4QUY - chains O and U of the 28 polymer chains in the assembly; structure by X-ray diffraction, 2.80 A resolution.

Chain O:
Name: Proteasome subunit alpha type-2
Organism: Saccharomyces cerevisiae
Notes: EC 3.4.25.1; engineered mutation(s): A49S
UniProtKB: P23639 (PSA2_YEAST); residue numbers follow UniProt; this construct covers 1-250
Chain sequence (250 residues; row label = number of the first residue in the row):
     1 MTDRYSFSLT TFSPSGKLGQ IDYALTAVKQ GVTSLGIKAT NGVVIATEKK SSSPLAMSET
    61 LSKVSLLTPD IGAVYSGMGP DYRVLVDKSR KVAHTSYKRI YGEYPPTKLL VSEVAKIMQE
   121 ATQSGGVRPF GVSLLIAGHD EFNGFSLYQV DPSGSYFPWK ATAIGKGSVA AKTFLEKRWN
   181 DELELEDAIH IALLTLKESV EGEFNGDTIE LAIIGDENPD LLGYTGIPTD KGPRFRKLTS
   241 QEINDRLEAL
UniProt features mapped onto this chain:
  - cross-link: Lys108 (Glycyl lysine isopeptide (Lys-Gly) (interchain with G-Cter in ubiquitin))

Chain U:
Name: Proteasome subunit alpha type-1
Organism: Saccharomyces cerevisiae
Notes: EC 3.4.25.1
UniProtKB: P21243 (PSA1_YEAST); residues -8 to 243 here correspond to UniProt positions 1-252 (UniProt number = residue number + 9)
Chain sequence (252 residues; row label = number of the first residue in the row; numbers below 1 keep their minus sign (Met-8 is residue -8)):
    -8 MSGAAAASAA GYDRHITIFS PEGRLYQVEY AFKATNQTNI NSLAVRGKDC TVVISQKKVP
    52 DKLLDPTTVS YIFCISRTIG MVVNGPIPDA RNAALRAKAE AAEFRYKYGY DMPCDVLAKR
   112 MANLSQIYTQ RAYMRPLGVI LTFVSVDEEL GPSIYKTDPA GYYVGYKATA TGPKQQEITT
   172 NLENHFKKSK IDHINEESWE KVVEFAITHM IDALGTEFSK NDLEVGVATK DKFFTLSAEN
   232 IEERLVAIAE QD
Disordered / not traced: -8 to 1, 243

Interface between chain O and chain U:
Residue-residue contacts (66):
  Asp3(O) - Tyr124(U)
  Tyr5(O) - Ile7(U)
  Tyr5(O) - Ala123(U)  hydrophobic
  Tyr5(O) - Tyr124(U)  hydrophobic
  Leu9(O) - Ile9(U)  hydrophobic
  Leu9(O) - Ala123(U)  hydrophobic
  Gln20(O) - Ile9(U)
  Gln20(O) - Phe10(U)  hydrogen bond (side chain-backbone)
  Tyr23(O) - Phe10(U)  hydrophobic
  Tyr23(O) - Ser11(U)
  Tyr23(O) - Pro12(U)  hydrophobic
  Tyr23(O) - Gly14(U)
  Ala24(O) - Phe10(U)  hydrophobic
  Thr26(O) - Pro12(U)
  Thr26(O) - Glu13(U)
  Ala27(O) - Gly14(U)
  Ser52(O) - Tyr153(U)
  Pro54(O) - Lys158(U)  hydrogen bond (backbone-side chain)
  Pro54(O) - Glu174(U)
  Leu55(O) - Tyr157(U)
  Leu55(O) - Lys158(U)  hydrogen bond (backbone-backbone)
  Leu55(O) - Ala159(U)
  Leu55(O) - Thr170(U)
  Leu55(O) - Leu173(U)  hydrophobic
  Leu55(O) - Glu174(U)
  Leu55(O) - Phe177(U)  hydrophobic
  Ala56(O) - Gly156(U)
  Ala56(O) - Tyr157(U)  hydrophobic
  Met57(O) - Arg37(U)
  Met57(O) - Val155(U)
  Met57(O) - Gly156(U)  hydrogen bond (backbone-backbone)
  Met57(O) - Tyr157(U)
  Met57(O) - Lys158(U)
  Thr60(O) - Tyr146(U)
  Thr60(O) - Val155(U)
  Thr60(O) - Gly156(U)  hydrogen bond (side chain-backbone)
  Leu61(O) - Tyr153(U)
  Leu61(O) - Val155(U)  hydrophobic
  Met78(O) - Phe10(U)  hydrophobic
  Met78(O) - Leu16(U)  hydrophobic
  Pro80(O) - Gln117(U)
  Pro80(O) - Ala151(U)
  Pro80(O) - Gly152(U)
  Pro80(O) - Tyr153(U)
  Asp81(O) - Gln117(U)
  Arg83(O) - Ala113(U)  hydrogen bond (side chain-backbone)
  Arg83(O) - Asn114(U)
  Arg83(O) - Gly152(U)  hydrogen bond (side chain-backbone)
  Arg83(O) - Tyr154(U)
  Val84(O) - Asn114(U)
  Val84(O) - Gln117(U)
  Asp87(O) - Lys110(U)  salt bridge
  Asp87(O) - Asn114(U)
  Ala121(O) - Gln121(U)
  Gly126(O) - Arg122(U)
  Gly126(O) - Ala123(U)  hydrogen bond (backbone-backbone)
  Val127(O) - Gln121(U)
  Val127(O) - Arg122(U)
  Arg128(O) - Thr8(U)
  Arg128(O) - Phe10(U)
  Arg128(O) - Leu16(U)
  Arg128(O) - Thr120(U)  hydrogen bond (side chain-backbone)
  Arg128(O) - Gln121(U)  hydrogen bond (backbone-backbone)
  Pro129(O) - Phe10(U)
  Phe130(O) - Gln121(U)
  Gly131(O) - Phe10(U)
Interface residues without a listed pair, chain O (31 interface residues in all): Met1, Thr2, Ser53
Interface residues without a listed pair, chain U (34 interface residues in all): Thr160

Summary:
31 residues of chain O and 34 residues of chain U are in contact, with 10 hydrogen bonds and 1 salt bridge.
Among the polar pairs are Asp87(O)-Lys110(U), Gln20(O)-Phe10(U) and Pro54(O)-Lys158(U).
Here chain O is Proteasome subunit alpha type-2 and chain U is Proteasome subunit alpha type-1, both from
Saccharomyces cerevisiae. Entry 4QUY (yCP beta5-A49S-mutant) was determined by X-ray diffraction (same
publication as 4QUX, 4QV0, 4QV1, 4QV3, 4QV4, 4QV5 and 42 further entries).
